PDB entry 6MUG | X-ray diffraction, 2.95 A resolution | chains B and D of the 6 polymer chains in the assembly

== Chain B ==
Name: Envelope glycoprotein gp160
From: Human immunodeficiency virus 1
Notes: fragment: gp41
UniProtKB: B3UEZ6 (B3UEZ6_9HIV1); residues 512-664 here correspond to UniProt positions 516-668 (UniProt number = residue number + 4)
Chain sequence (153 residues; each row starts with the number of its first residue):
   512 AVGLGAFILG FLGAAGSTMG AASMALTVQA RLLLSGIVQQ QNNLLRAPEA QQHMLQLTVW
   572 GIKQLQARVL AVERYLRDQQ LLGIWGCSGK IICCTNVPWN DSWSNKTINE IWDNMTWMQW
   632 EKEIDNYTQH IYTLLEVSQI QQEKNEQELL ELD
Not modelled in the structure: 512-517, 546-568, 664
Construct notes: engineered mutation Pro559 (Ile563 in B3UEZ6), Cys605 (Thr609 in B3UEZ6)
Disulfide bonds: Cys598-Cys604
Covalently attached groups: N-acetylglucosamine (NAG) linked to Asn611, Asn637

== Chain D ==
Name: 35O22 scFv heavy chain portion
From: Homo sapiens
Notes: engineered mutation(s): E10T, L11T, K12T, A16S, I68N, K83T, F84S,; antibody fragment or engineered binder
Chain sequence (134 residues; row label = number of the first residue in the row; a row labelled like 72A-72H holds insertion residues (72A, then the next letters in order)):
     1 QGQLVQSGAT TTKPGSSVKI SCKTSGYRFN FYHINWIRQT AGRGPEWMGW IS
   52A P
    53 YSGDKNLAPA FQDRVNMTTD
72A-72H TEVPVTSF
    73 TSTGAAYMEI
82A-82C RNL
    83 TSDDTGTYFC AKGLLRDG
100A-100F SSTWLP
   101 YLWGQGTLLT VSSAST
Not modelled in the structure: 111-116
Disulfide bonds: Cys22-Cys92

== How chain B and chain D interact ==
Residue-residue contacts - 14 pairs, chain B then chain D:
  Gly527(B) - Arg98(D)  hydrogen bond (backbone-side chain)
  Ser528(B) - Arg98(D)
  Thr529(B) - Arg98(D)
  Thr529(B) - Asp99(D)
  Asp624(B) - Arg98(D)  hydrogen bond (backbone-backbone)
  Asp624(B) - Asp99(D)  hydrogen bond (backbone-backbone)
  Asp624(B) - Gly100(D)
  Asn625(B) - Tyr32(D)  hydrogen bond
  Asn625(B) - Leu96(D)
  Asn625(B) - Leu97(D)
  Asn625(B) - Arg98(D)
  Thr627(B) - Arg98(D)
  Gln630(B) - Phe72H(D)
  Gln630(B) - Arg98(D)
Interface residues without a listed pair, chain B (8 interface residues in all): Asn620
Interface residues without a listed pair, chain D (8 interface residues in all): Phe31

== In short ==
The chain B/chain D interface involves 8 residues from each chain; the contacts include 4 hydrogen bonds.
Polar contacts include Gly527(B)-Arg98(D), Asn625(B)-Tyr32(D) and Asp624(B)-Arg98(D). Covalently linked
N-acetylglucosamine: at Asn611(B) and Asn637(B).
Chain B is Envelope glycoprotein gp160 (Human immunodeficiency virus 1) and chain D is 35O22 scFv heavy chain
portion (Homo sapiens); the structure, Crystal Structure of HIV-1 B41 SOSIP.664 Prefusion Env Trimer Bound to
Small Molecule HIV-1 Entry Inhibitor ..., was determined by X-ray diffraction, deposited together with 6MTJ,
6MTN, 6MU6, 6MU7, 6MU8 and 6MUF.
